Entry 9JP5 (X-ray diffraction, 2.88 A resolution); this record covers chains B and C of the 6 polymer chains in the assembly.

[Chain B]
Molecule: Phthalate 3,4-dioxygenase beta subunit
Organism: Rhodococcus jostii RHA1
Notes: EC 1.14.12.-
Reference sequence: Q68YB5 (Q68YB5_RHOJR); residues 1-208 here = UniProt positions 1-208
Amino-acid sequence (208 residues; numbered 1 to 208; the number before each row is that of its first residue):
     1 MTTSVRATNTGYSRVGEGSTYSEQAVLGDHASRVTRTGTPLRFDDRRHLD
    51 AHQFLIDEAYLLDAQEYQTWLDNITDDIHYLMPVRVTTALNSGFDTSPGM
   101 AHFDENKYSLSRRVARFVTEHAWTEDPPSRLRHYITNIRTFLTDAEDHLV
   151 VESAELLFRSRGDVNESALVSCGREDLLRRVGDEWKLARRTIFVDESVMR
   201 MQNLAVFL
Disordered / not traced: 1-20

[Chain C]
Molecule: Phthalate 3,4-dioxygenase alpha subunit
Organism: Rhodococcus jostii RHA1
Notes: EC 1.14.12.-
Reference sequence: Q0RWD5 (Q0RWD5_RHOJR); residues -10 to 476 here correspond to UniProt positions 1-487 (UniProt number = residue number + 11)
Amino-acid sequence (507 residues; each row starts with the number of its first residue; numbers below 1 keep their minus sign (Met-30 is residue -30)):
   -30 MGSSHHHHHHSSGLVPRGSHMEPRTTHHTQAMEDIRRGMIPAHIYNDKEI
    20 FEREKATVFSRSWLFVAHESEVPQAGDYVVRRVLEDSFIISRDSKGGIRA
    70 MFNMCLHRGMQVCRAEMGNASNFRCPYHGWSYRNDGRIIGLPFHEEAYGG
   120 EEGFKKKGQTLLPAPNLDSYNGMIFINMDPNAESLSDYLGDFKFYLDYYT
   170 KQSESGLEVRGPQRWRVKANWKIGAENFAGDMYHTPQTHTSVVEIGLFRE
   220 PKAEKRKDGATYWAGPGGGTTYKLPDGTFDERMQYVGYTAEMTDRAKEVW
   270 SDEQQRVIGADGFMISAASVFPNLSFVHNWPKVEDGDDVLPFISIRLWQP
   320 ISENETEVLSFFAVDRSAPEEFKKKSYKAYLMCFGSTGMFEQDDVENWVS
   370 LTNTSAGSMARRLLLNSRMGLLEDGTRVSDELTADEFHGPGTAQVGYNEA
   420 NQRKLLEMWADYLEKPALEVGPTSVGTDNPDGIRPLTPTNGSCDHSKDAT
   470 VNGAVLA
Disordered / not traced: -30 to 0, 219-223, 304-306, 447-476
Construct notes: initiating methionine (-30); expression tag (-29 to -11)
Metal / ion sites: 2Fe-2S cluster Fe: Cys74, His76, Cys94, His97; Fe2+: His203, His208, Asp363
Ligand contacts: 2Fe-2S cluster (FES): Cys74, His76, Arg77, Gly78, Met79, Cys94, Tyr96, His97, Gly98, Trp99

[How chain B and chain C interact]
Contacting residue pairs - 12 pairs, chain B then chain C:
  Trp123(B) with Arg83(C), hydrogen bond (backbone-side chain); Arg93(C); Pro95(C), hydrophobic
  Asp126(B) with Arg83(C), hydrogen bond (backbone-side chain)
  Pro127(B) with Arg83(C); Ala84(C), hydrophobic
  Arg161(B) with Arg83(C)
  Asp163(B) with Arg51(C); Glu85(C); Arg183(C), salt bridge
  Val164(B) with Arg51(C); Arg185(C)
Also at the interface, not in a pair above, chain B (8 interface residues in all): Arg130, Gly162

[Overview]
Chain B and chain C each contribute 8 residues to their interface, with 2 hydrogen bonds and 1 salt bridge.
Polar contacts include Asp163(B)-Arg183(C), Trp123(B)-Arg83(C) and Asp126(B)-Arg83(C). Bound to chain C:
2Fe-2S cluster.
Chain B is Phthalate 3,4-dioxygenase beta subunit and chain C is Phthalate 3,4-dioxygenase alpha subunit, both
from Rhodococcus jostii RHA1; the structure, Phthalate 3,4-dioxygenase from Rhodococcus jostii RHA1, was
determined by X-ray diffraction.
